Entry 5WNR (X-ray diffraction, 3.50 A resolution); this record covers chains A and E of the 21 polymer chains in the assembly.

Chain A:
Molecule: 16S Ribosomal RNA rRNA
Source organism: Thermus thermophilus (strain HB8 / ATCC 27634 / DSM 579)
Sequence (1522 nucleotides; each row starts with the number of its first residue; note: 42 numbers in that range are skipped by the numbering (no residue carries them; nothing is unmodelled there); a row labelled like 190A-190L holds insertion residues (190A, then the next letters in order); numbering starts at 0):
     0 UUUGUUGGAG AGUUUGAUCC UGGCUCAGGG UGAACGCUGG CGGCGUGCCU AAGACAUGCA
    60 AGUCGUGCGG G
    73 CCGCGGGGUU UU
    88 ACUCCG
    95 UGGUC
   101 AGCGGCGGAC GGGUGAGUAA CGCGUGGGU
  129A G
   130 ACCUACCCGG AAGAGGGGGA CAACCCGGGG AAACUCGGGC UAAUCCCCCA UGUGGACCCG
   190 C
190A-190L CCCUUGGGGUGU
   191 GUCCAAAGGG CUUU
   216 GCCCGCUUCC GGAUGGGCCC GCGUCCCAUC AGCUAGUUGG UGGGGUAAUG GCCCACCAAG
   276 GCGACGACGG GUAGCCGGUC UGAGAGGAUG GCCGGCCACA GGGGCACUGA GACACGGGCC
   336 CCACUCCUAC GGGAGGCAGC AGUUAGGAAU CUUCCGCAAU GGGCGCAAGC CUGACGGAGC
   396 GACGCCGCUU GGAGGAAGAA GCCCUUCGGG GUGUAAACUC CUGAA
   442 CCCGGGACGA AACCCCCGAC GA
   474 GGGGACUGAC GGUACCGGG
   494 GUAAUAGCGC CGGCCAACUC CGUGCCAGCA GCCGCGGUAA UACGGAGGGC GCGAGCGUUA
   554 CCCGGAUUCA CUGGGCGUAA AGGGCGUGUA GGCGGCCUGG GGCGUCCCAU GUGAAAGACC
   614 ACGGCUCAAC CGUGGGGGAG CGUGGGAUAC GCUCAGGCUA GACGGUGGGA GAGGGUGGUG
   674 GAAUUCCCGG AGUAGCGGUG AAAUGCGCAG AUACCGGGAG GAACGCCGAU GGCGAAGGCA
   734 GCCACCUGGU CCACCCGUGA CGCUGAGGCG CGAAAGCGUG GGGAGCAAAC CGGAUUAGAU
   794 ACCCGGGUAG UCCACGCCCU AAACGAUGCG CGCUAGGUCU CUGGGUCU
   848 CCUGGGGGCC GAAGCUAACG CGUUAAGCGC GCCGCCUGGG GAGUACGGCC GCAAGGCUGA
   908 AACUCAAAGG AAUUGACGGG GGCCCGCACA AGCGGUGGAG CAUGUGGUUU AAUUCGAAGX
   968 AACGCGAAGA ACCUUACCAG GCCUUGACAU GCUAGG
 1003A G
  1004 AACCCGGGUG AAAGCCUGGG GUGCCCC
1030A-1030D GCGA
  1031 GGGGAGCCCU AGCACAGGUG CUGCAUGGCC GUCGUCAGCU CGUGCCGUGA GGUGUUGGGU
  1091 UAAGUCCCGC AACGAGCGCA ACCCCCGCCG UUAGUUGCCA GCGGUUCGGC CGGGCACUCU
  1151 AACGGGACUG CCCGCGAAA
  1171 GCGGGAGGAA GGAGGGGACG ACGUCUGGUC AGCAUGGCCC UUACGGCCUG GGCGACACAC
  1231 GUGCUACAAU GCCCACUACA AAGCGAUGCC ACCCGGCAAC GGGGAGCUAA UCGCAAAAAG
  1291 GUGGGCCCAG UUCGGAUUGG GGUCUGCAAC CCGACCCCAU GAAGCCGGAA UCGCUAGUAA
  1351 UCGCGGAUCA G
 1361A C
  1362 CAUGCCGCGG UGAAUACGUU CCCGGGCCUU GUACACACXG CCXGUXACGC CAUGGGAGCG
  1422 GGCUCUACCC GAAGUCGCCG GG
  1446 AGCCUACGGG
  1459 CAGGCGCCGA GGGUAGGGCC CGUGACUGGG GCGAAGUCGU AACAAGGUAG CUGUACCGGA
  1519 AGGUGCGGCU GGAUCCACUC CUUUCU
Disordered / not traced: 0-4, 1534-1538
Differences from the reference sequence: conflict C1534 (A132811 in 55771382), A1535 (C132812 in 55771382)
Modified positions: PSU (pseudouridine-5'-monophosphate) at position 516, 7MG (7N-methyl-8-hydroguanosine-5'-monophosphate) at position 527, M2G (N2-dimethylguanosine-5'-monophosphate) at position 966, 5MC (5-methylcytidine-5'-monophosphate) at position 967, 2MG (2N-methylguanosine-5'-monophosphate) at position 1207, 5MC (5-methylcytidine-5'-monophosphate) at position 1400, 4OC (4n,o2'-methylcytidine-5'-monophosphate) at position 1402, 5MC (5-methylcytidine-5'-monophosphate) at position 1404, 5MC (5-methylcytidine-5'-monophosphate) at position 1407, UR3 (3-methyluridine-5'-monophoshate) at position 1498, MA6 (6N-dimethyladenosine-5'-monophoshate) at position 1518, MA6 (6N-dimethyladenosine-5'-monophoshate) at position 1519, PSU (pseudouridine-5'-monophosphate) at position 1540, PSU (pseudouridine-5'-monophosphate) at position 1541
Glycans and other covalent adducts: covalent link U82/5MC_1400
Metal / ion sites: Mg2+ site 1 near U5 (its only coordinating residue here); Mg2+ site 2 near G21 (its only coordinating residue here); Mg2+ site 3: A59, U387; Mg2+ site 4: G61, U62; Mg2+ site 5: G70, U98; Mg2+ site 6 near A88 (its only coordinating residue here); Mg2+ site 7 near C89 (its only coordinating residue here); Mg2+ site 8 near G107 (its only coordinating residue here); Mg2+ site 9 near G117 (its only coordinating residue here); Mg2+ site 10: C121, G124, U125; Mg2+ site 11 near C175 (its only coordinating residue here); Mg2+ site 12 near U182 (its only coordinating residue here); 72 more Mg2+ sites not listed

Chain E:
Molecule: 30S ribosomal protein S5
Source organism: Thermus thermophilus (strain HB8 / ATCC 27634 / DSM 579)
Reference sequence: Q5SHQ5 (RS5_THET8); residue numbers follow UniProt; this construct covers 5-154
Chain sequence (150 residues; row label = number of the first residue in the row):
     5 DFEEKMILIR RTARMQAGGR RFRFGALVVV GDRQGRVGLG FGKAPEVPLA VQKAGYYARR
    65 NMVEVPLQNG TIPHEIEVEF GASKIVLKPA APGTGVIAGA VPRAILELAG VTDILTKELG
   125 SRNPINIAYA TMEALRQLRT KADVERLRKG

Chain A / chain E interface:
Pairs across the interface (82):
  U5(A) / Ala-95(E)  base contact
  G6(A) / Ala-94(E)  base contact
  G6(A) / Ala-95(E)  hydrogen bond to the base
  G6(A) / Thr-98(E)  hydrogen bond to the base
  G6(A) / Leu-119(E)  sugar contact
  G7(A) / Lys-92(E)  hydrogen bond to the base
  G7(A) / Leu-119(E)  sugar contact
  G7(A) / Thr-120(E)  hydrogen bond to the sugar
  G7(A) / Lys-121(E)  base contact
  A8(A) / Ile-101(E)  phosphate contact
  A8(A) / Ala-102(E)  hydrogen bond to the sugar
  A8(A) / Gly-103(E)  hydrogen bond to the sugar
  A8(A) / Arg-107(E)  base contact
  A8(A) / Thr-120(E)  sugar contact
  G9(A) / Lys-121(E)  salt bridge to the phosphate
  G9(A) / Glu-122(E)  hydrogen bond to the phosphate
  G9(A) / Arg-126(E)  salt bridge to the phosphate
  A10(A) / Arg-126(E)  phosphate contact
  G15(A) / Ala-17(E)  sugar contact
  G15(A) / Arg-18(E)  base contact
  G15(A) / Met-19(E)  base contact
  G15(A) / Arg-24(E)  hydrogen bond to the sugar
  A16(A) / Thr-16(E)  sugar contact
  A16(A) / Ala-17(E)  hydrogen bond to the sugar
  U17(A) / Arg-14(E)  hydrogen bond to the phosphate
  C18(A) / Arg-14(E)  salt bridge to the phosphate
  C18(A) / Asn-127(E)  hydrogen bond to the phosphate
  C18(A) / Asn-130(E)  phosphate contact
  C19(A) / Ala-86(E)  phosphate contact
  C19(A) / Ser-125(E)  hydrogen bond to the phosphate
  C19(A) / Asn-127(E)  phosphate contact
  C19(A) / Asn-130(E)  hydrogen bond to the phosphate
  U20(A) / Ala-86(E)  phosphate contact
  U20(A) / Ser-125(E)  phosphate contact
  G558(A) / Lys-121(E)  phosphate contact
  A559(A) / Lys-121(E)  salt bridge to the phosphate
  A559(A) / Arg-126(E)  salt bridge to the phosphate
  U560(A) / Leu-123(E)  sugar contact
  A864(A) / Gly-85(E)  phosphate contact
  U921(A) / Arg-18(E)  sugar contact
  U921(A) / Met-19(E)  hydrogen bond to the sugar
  G922(A) / Met-19(E)  sugar contact
  G922(A) / Gln-20(E)  sugar contact
  G922(A) / Ala-21(E)  phosphate contact
  A923(A) / Ala-21(E)  phosphate contact
  C1069(A) / Gln-20(E)  phosphate contact
  C1069(A) / Arg-25(E)  hydrogen bond to the sugar
  U1070(A) / Arg-18(E)  salt bridge to the phosphate
  U1070(A) / Gln-20(E)  phosphate contact
  U1070(A) / Arg-25(E)  phosphate contact
  C1071(A) / Arg-27(E)  salt bridge to the phosphate
  C1071(A) / Pro-49(E)  sugar contact
  G1072(A) / Pro-49(E)  phosphate contact
  G1072(A) / Lys-57(E)  salt bridge to the phosphate
  U1073(A) / Lys-57(E)  salt bridge to the phosphate
  U1073(A) / Tyr-60(E)  phosphate contact
  G1074(A) / Tyr-60(E)  hydrogen bond to the phosphate
  G1074(A) / Tyr-61(E)  hydrogen bond to the phosphate
  G1077(A) / Lys-47(E)  base contact
  U1078(A) / Phe-84(E)  sugar contact
  U1078(A) / Ile-129(E)  sugar contact
  U1078(A) / Asn-130(E)  hydrogen bond to the base
  U1078(A) / Tyr-133(E)  sugar contact
  G1079(A) / Arg-14(E)  hydrogen bond to the phosphate
  G1079(A) / Tyr-133(E)  phosphate contact
  A1080(A) / Arg-14(E)  salt bridge to the phosphate
  A1080(A) / Thr-16(E)  hydrogen bond to the phosphate
  A1080(A) / Ala-17(E)  phosphate contact
  A1080(A) / Phe-45(E)  phosphate contact
  A1080(A) / Lys-47(E)  phosphate contact
  G1081(A) / Thr-16(E)  hydrogen bond to the phosphate
  G1081(A) / Ala-17(E)  phosphate contact
  G1081(A) / Arg-18(E)  phosphate contact
  G1081(A) / Arg-27(E)  salt bridge to the phosphate
  G1082(A) / Arg-27(E)  salt bridge to the phosphate
  C1192(A) / Arg-25(E)  hydrogen bond to the base
  U1194(A) / Gly-22(E)  sugar contact
  C1397(A) / Arg-24(E)  salt bridge to the phosphate
  A1398(A) / Met-19(E)  base contact
  A1398(A) / Gln-20(E)  hydrogen bond to the base
  A1398(A) / Gly-22(E)  base contact
  A1398(A) / Gly-23(E)  base contact
Also at the interface, not in a pair above, chain A (38 interface residues in all): G1193, C1195, A1396
Also at the interface, not in a pair above, chain E (44 interface residues in all): Ala-48, Ser-87, Pro-93, Pro-96

Overview:
38 residues of chain A and 44 residues of chain E are in contact, with 23 hydrogen bonds and 13 salt bridges.
Polar pairs include G6(A)/Ala-95(E), G6(A)/Thr-98(E) and G7(A)/Lys-92(E). A59(A) and U387(A) form the Mg2+
site 3.
Chain A is 16S Ribosomal RNA rRNA and chain E is 30S ribosomal protein S5, both from Thermus thermophilus
(strain HB8 / ATCC 27634 / DSM 579); the structure, Crystal Structure of 30S ribosomal subunit from Thermus
thermophilus, was determined by X-ray diffraction together with 5WNP, 5WNQ, 5WNS, 5WNT, 5WNU and 5WNV from the
same study.
